PDB entry 7PIA | electron microscopy, 13.60 A resolution (very low resolution: no residue pairs are listed; an interface is given only as per-side residue counts) | chains c and 3 of the 54 polymer chains in the assembly

[Chain c]
Protein: 50S ribosomal protein L4
Source organism: Mycoplasma pneumoniae M129
UniProt: P75579 (RL4_MYCPN); residues 1-212 here = UniProt positions 1-212
Amino-acid sequence (212 residues; row label = number of the first residue in the row):
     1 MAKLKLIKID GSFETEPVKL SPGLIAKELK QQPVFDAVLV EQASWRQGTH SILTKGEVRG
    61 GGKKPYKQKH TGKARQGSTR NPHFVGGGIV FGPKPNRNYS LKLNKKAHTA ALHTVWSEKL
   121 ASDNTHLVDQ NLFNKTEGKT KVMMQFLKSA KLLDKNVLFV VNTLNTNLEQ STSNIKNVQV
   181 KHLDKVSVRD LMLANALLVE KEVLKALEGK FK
Disordered / not traced: 1, 212

[Chain 3]
Molecule: 23S ribosomal RNA
Source organism: Mycoplasma pneumoniae M129
Sequence (2907 nucleotides; row label = number of the first residue in the row):
     1 UACAAUAAGU UACUAAGGGC UUAUGGUGGA UGCCUUGGCA CUAAUAGGCG AUGAAGGACG
    61 UGUUAACCUG CGAUAAGCUU CGGGUAGGUG GUAAGAACCU CAGAUCCGGA GAUUUCCGAA
   121 UGGAGCAAUC CGGUAGUUGG AAACAGCUAU CAUUAAUUGA UGAAUAAAUA GUCAAUUAAA
   181 GCAAUACGUG GUGAAGUGAA ACAUCUCAGU AGCCACAGGA AAAGAAAACG AAUGUGAUUC
   241 CGUGUGUAGU GGCGAGCGAA AGCGGAACAG GCCAAACUUA UCAUUAGAUA GGGGUUGUAG
   301 GGCUUGCAAU GUGGACUUGA AAACGAUAGA AGAAGCUGUU GGAAAGCAGC GCGCAAAAGG
   361 GUGAUAGCCC CGUAUUUGAA AUUGUUUUCA UACCUAGCGA GAUCCCUGAG UAGCUCGGAA
   421 AACGUUAUUU UGAGUGAAUC UGCCCAGACC AUUGGGUAAG CCUAAAUACU AAUUAGUGAC
   481 CGAUAGCGAA ACAGUACCGU GAGGGAAAGG UGAAAAGAAC CCAGAGAUGG GAGUGAAAUA
   541 GAUUCUGAAA CCAUAUGCCU ACAACGUGUC AGAGCACAUU AAUGUGUGAU GGCGUGCGUU
   601 UUGAAGUAUG AGCCGGCGAG UUAUGAUAGC AAGCGUUAGU UAACCAGGAG AUGGGGAGCU
   661 GUAGCGAAAG CGAGUUUUAA AAGAGCGUUU GUUUGUUAUU AUAGACCCGA AACGGGUUGA
   721 GCUAGUCAUG AGCAGGUUGA AGGUUGAGUA ACAUCAACUG GAGGACCGAA CCGACUCUCG
   781 UUGAAACGAU AGCGGAUGAC UUGUGAUUAG GGGUGAAAUU CCAAUCGAAA UCCGUGAUAG
   841 CUGGUUCUCG UCGAAAUAGC UUUAAGGCUA GCGUGAGAUC ACAAAUAAGU GGAGGUAAAG
   901 CUACUGAAUG UAUGAUGGCG CCACCUAGGC GUACUGAAUA CAAUUAAACU CUGAAUGCCA
   961 UUUAUUUUAU UCUCGCAGUC AGACAGUGGG GGAUAAGCUU CAUUGUCAAG AGGGGAAGAG
  1021 CCCAGAUCAU UAAAUAAGGU CCCCAAAAUA UACUAAGUGG AAAAGGAUGU GAAAGUGCUA
  1081 AAACAGCAAG GAUGUUGGCU UAGAAGCAGC CAUCGUUUAA AGAGUGCGUA ACAGCUCACU
  1141 UGUCGAGUGU UUUUGCGCCG AAGAUGUAAC GGGGCUAAGU AUAUUACCGA AUUUAUGGAU
  1201 AAGAUUUAUA UCUUGUGGUA GACGAGCGUU GUAUUGGAGU UGAAGUCAAA GCGUGAGCAU
  1261 UGGUGGAUCC AAUACAAGUG AGAAUGCCGG CAUGAGUAAC GCUUGGGAGU GAGAAUCUCC
  1321 CAAACCGAUU GACUAAGGUU UCCUGGACCA GGGUCGUCCU UCCAGGGUUA GUCUGGACCU
  1381 AAGCUGAGGC UGAAAAGCGU AGGCGAUGGA CAACAGGUUA AUAUUCCUGU ACUUACAGUU
  1441 AGACUGAUGG AGUGACAAAG AAGGUUUUCC ACCCCCAUAA UUGGAUUUGG GGAUAAAUCA
  1501 UAAGGUGGUA CAAUAGGCAA AUCCGUUGUG CAUAACAUUG AGUGAUGAUG UCGAGUGAAU
  1561 GAGUGAUCAA GUAGCGAAGG UGGUAUUAAU CAUGCUUUCA AGAAAAGCUU CUAGGGUUAA
  1621 UCUAGCUGUA ACCAGUACCG AGAACGAACA CACGUAGUCA AGGAGAGGAU CCUAAGGUUA
  1681 GCGAGUGAAC UAUAGCCAAG GAACUCUGCA AAUUAACCCC GUAAGUUAGC GAGAAGGGGU
  1741 GCUUAUGUAA AAGUAAGCCG CAGUGAAGAA CGAGGGGGGA CUGUUUAACU AAAACACAAC
  1801 UCUAUGCCAA ACCGUAAGGU GAUGUAUAUG GGGUGACACC UGCCCAGUGC UGGAAGGUUA
  1861 AAGAAGGAGG UUAGCGCAAG CGAAGCUUUU AACUGAAGCC CCAGUGAACG GCGGCCGUAA
  1921 CUAUAACGGU CCUAAGGUAG CGAAAUUCCU AGUCGGGUAA AUUCCGUCCC GCUUGAAUGG
  1981 UGUAACCAUC UCUUGACUGU CUCGGCUAUA GACUCGGUGA AAUCCAGGUA CGGGUGAAGA
  2041 CACCCGUUAG GCGCAACGGG ACGGAAAGAC CCCGUGAAGC UUUACUGUAG CUUAAUAUUG
  2101 AUCAGGACAU UAUCAUGUAG AGAAUAGGUA GGAGCAAUCG AUGCAAGUUC GCUAGGACUU
  2161 GUUGAUGCGA AAGGUGGAAU ACUACCCUUG GUUGUGUGCU GUUCUAAUUG GUAACUGUUA
  2221 UCCAGUUUCA AGACAGUGUU AGGUGGGCAG UUUGACUGGG GCGGUCGCCU CCUAAAAGGU
  2281 AACGGAGGCG UACAAAGGUA CCUUCAGUAC GGUUGGAAAU CGUAUGUAGA GUGUAAUGGU
  2341 GUAAGGGUGC UUGACUGUGA GACAUACAGG UCGAACAGGU GAGAAAUCAG GUCAUAGUGA
  2401 UCCGGUGGUC CAGUAUGGAA UGGCCAUCGC UCAACGGAUA AAAGCUACUC CGGGGAUAAC
  2461 AGGCUGAUAC UGCCCAAGAG UUCAUAUCGA CGGCAGUGUU UGGCACCUCG AUGUCGACUC
  2521 AUCUCAUCCU CGAGCUGAAG CAGGUUCGAA GGGUUCGGCU GUUCGCCGAU UAAAGAGAUA
  2581 CGUGAGUUGG GUUCAAACCG UCGUGAGACA GGUUGGUCCC UAUCUAUUGU GCCCGUAGGA
  2641 AGAUUGAAGA GUGUUGCUUC UAGUACGAGA GGACCGAAGC GAGGACACCU CUUAUGCUCC
  2701 AGUUGUAGCG CCAGCUGCAC CGCUGGGUAG UAACGUGUCU AUUAGAUAAA CGCUGAAAGC
  2761 AUCUAAGUGU GAAACUAUCU CAAAGAUUAA UCUUCCCAUU UCGCAAGAAA GUAAGAGCCG
  2821 UCAAAGACGA UGACGUUGAU AGGUUACAGG UGUAAGCAUA GUGAUAUGUU GAGCUGAGUA
  2881 AUACUAAUUG CUCGAGGACU UAUUGGA
Disordered / not traced: 1-7, 923-927, 1560-1569, 2901-2907

[Interface between chain c and chain 3]
At this resolution (14 A) residue pairs are not listed: 92 residues of chain c and 91 of chain 3 lie at the interface.

[In short]
The interface between chain c and chain 3 involves 92 residues on one side and 91 on the other.
Here chain c is 50S ribosomal protein L4 and chain 3 is 23S ribosomal RNA, both from Mycoplasma pneumoniae
M129. Entry 7PIA (70S ribosome with A/P- and P/E-site tRNAs in spectinomycin-treated Mycoplasma pneumoniae
cells) was determined by electron microscopy together with 7OOC, 7OOD, 7P6Z, 7PAH, 7PAI, 7PAJ and 23 further
entries from the same study.
